Entry 8WH2 (electron microscopy, 2.90 A resolution); this record covers chains A and B of the 7 polymer chains in the assembly.

[Chain A (and B)]
Molecule: Uncoating factor OPG117
From: Monkeypox virus
Notes: chain B of this document is another copy of the same molecule, construct and numbering; everything in this record applies to it too
Reference sequence: Q5IXS3 (Q5IXS3_MONPV); residue numbers follow UniProt; this construct covers 1-785
Chain sequence (785 residues; numbered 1 to 785; the number before each row is that of its first residue):
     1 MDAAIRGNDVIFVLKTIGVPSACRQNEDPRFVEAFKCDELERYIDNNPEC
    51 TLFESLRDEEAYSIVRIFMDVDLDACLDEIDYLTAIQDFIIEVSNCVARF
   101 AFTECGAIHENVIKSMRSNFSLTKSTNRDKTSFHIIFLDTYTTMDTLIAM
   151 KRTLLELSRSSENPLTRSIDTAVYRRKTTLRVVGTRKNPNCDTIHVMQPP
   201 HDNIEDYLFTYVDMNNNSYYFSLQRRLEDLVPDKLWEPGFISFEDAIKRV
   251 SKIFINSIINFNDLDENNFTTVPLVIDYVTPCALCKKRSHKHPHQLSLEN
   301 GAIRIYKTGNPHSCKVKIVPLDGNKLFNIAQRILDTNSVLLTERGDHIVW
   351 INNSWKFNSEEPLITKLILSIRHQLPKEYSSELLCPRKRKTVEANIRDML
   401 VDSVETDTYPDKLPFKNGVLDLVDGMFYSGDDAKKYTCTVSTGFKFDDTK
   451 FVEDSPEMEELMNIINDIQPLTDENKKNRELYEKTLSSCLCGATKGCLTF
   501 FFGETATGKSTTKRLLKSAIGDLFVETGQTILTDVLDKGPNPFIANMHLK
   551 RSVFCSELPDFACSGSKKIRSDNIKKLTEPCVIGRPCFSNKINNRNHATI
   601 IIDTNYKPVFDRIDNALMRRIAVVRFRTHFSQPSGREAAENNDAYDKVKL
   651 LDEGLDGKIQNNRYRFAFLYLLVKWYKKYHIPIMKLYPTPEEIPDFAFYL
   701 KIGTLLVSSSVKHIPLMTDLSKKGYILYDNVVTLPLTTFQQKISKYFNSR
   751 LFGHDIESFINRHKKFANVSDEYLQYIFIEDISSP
Unresolved in the structure: 1-322
Residues lining bound ligands: ATP (adenosine-5'-triphosphate): Ile464, Asp467, Ile468, Glu504, Thr505, Ala506, Thr507, Gly508, Lys509, Ser510, Thr511, Arg514, Glu557, Asp603, Phe630, Lys649, Leu650, Leu651, Asp652, Leu655, Asp656

[Chain A / chain B interface]
Residue-residue contacts - 53 pairs, chain A then chain B:
  Asn352(A) - Val401(B)
  Asn352(A) - Asp402(B)
  Lys356(A) - Val401(B)
  Pro362(A) - Asp398(B)
  Thr365(A) - Asp398(B)  hydrogen bond
  Lys366(A) - Arg397(B)
  Lys366(A) - Asp398(B)
  Lys366(A) - Leu400(B)  hydrogen bond (side chain-backbone)
  Leu369(A) - Phe327(B)  hydrophobic
  Leu369(A) - Asp398(B)
  Arg372(A) - Phe327(B)
  Leu384(A) - Asn324(B)
  Leu384(A) - Phe327(B)  hydrophobic
  Leu384(A) - Asn395(B)
  Pro386(A) - Thr391(B)
  Arg389(A) - Asn395(B)  hydrogen bond
  Arg389(A) - Asp398(B)  salt bridge
  Thr505(A) - Ala616(B)
  Thr505(A) - Arg619(B)  hydrogen bond
  Ser510(A) - Glu579(B)
  Lys513(A) - Glu579(B)  salt bridge
  Glu526(A) - Ile583(B)
  Thr527(A) - Ile592(B)
  Gly528(A) - Ile583(B)
  Gln529(A) - Val535(B)
  Gln529(A) - Asp537(B)
  Gln529(A) - Lys576(B)
  Thr530(A) - Asp537(B)
  Pro542(A) - Arg585(B)
  Pro542(A) - Asn590(B)
  Phe543(A) - Asp537(B)
  Phe543(A) - Ile583(B)  hydrophobic
  Phe543(A) - Arg585(B)
  Phe543(A) - Ile592(B)  hydrophobic
  Asn546(A) - Asn590(B)
  Asn546(A) - Ile592(B)
  Ser556(A) - Lys576(B)
  Glu557(A) - Lys575(B)
  Glu557(A) - Lys576(B)  hydrogen bond (backbone-side chain)
  Pro586(A) - Asn590(B)
  Cys587(A) - Arg585(B)
  Cys587(A) - Asn590(B)  hydrogen bond (backbone-side chain)
  Tyr606(A) - Arg612(B)  hydrogen bond
  Tyr606(A) - Asp614(B)  hydrogen bond
  Gln632(A) - Tyr687(B)
  Asn641(A) - Val707(B)
  Asn641(A) - Ser708(B)  hydrogen bond (backbone-backbone)
  Glu653(A) - Ile683(B)
  Glu653(A) - Lys685(B)  salt bridge
  Glu653(A) - Tyr687(B)  hydrogen bond
  Asn748(A) - Val769(B)
  Asn748(A) - Ser770(B)
  Leu751(A) - Val769(B)
Interface residues without a listed pair, chain A (46 interface residues in all): Ile351, Ser381, Lys416, Ala506, Arg514, Pro540, Pro559, Asp560, Cys563, Phe588, Asn605, Asn642, Asp643, Gly654, Phe747
Interface residues without a listed pair, chain B (38 interface residues in all): Ala394, Met399, Lys538, Asp572, Pro580, Phe588, Ser589, Asn615, Arg620

[In short]
Chain A and chain B form an interface of 46 and 38 residues respectively, with 10 hydrogen bonds and 3 salt
bridges. Among the polar pairs are Arg389(A)-Asp398(B), Lys513(A)-Glu579(B) and Glu653(A)-Lys685(B). Ligands
of chain A: ATP.
Both chains are Uncoating factor OPG117 (Monkeypox virus). Entry 8WH2 (MPOX E5 hexamer 2ATP, 2ADP, and ssDNA
binding comformation) was determined by electron microscopy (same publication as 8WH0 and 8WH4).
